6XNZ - chains C and L of the 10 polymer chains in the assembly; structure by electron microscopy, 3.80 A resolution.

# Chain C
Molecule: V(D)J recombination-activating protein 1
From: Mus musculus
Notes: EC 3.1.-.-, 2.3.2.27
UniProtKB: P15919 (RAG1_MOUSE); numbering as in UniProt (aligned over 261-1008)
Amino-acid sequence (750 residues; numbered 259 to 1008; the number before each row is that of its first residue):
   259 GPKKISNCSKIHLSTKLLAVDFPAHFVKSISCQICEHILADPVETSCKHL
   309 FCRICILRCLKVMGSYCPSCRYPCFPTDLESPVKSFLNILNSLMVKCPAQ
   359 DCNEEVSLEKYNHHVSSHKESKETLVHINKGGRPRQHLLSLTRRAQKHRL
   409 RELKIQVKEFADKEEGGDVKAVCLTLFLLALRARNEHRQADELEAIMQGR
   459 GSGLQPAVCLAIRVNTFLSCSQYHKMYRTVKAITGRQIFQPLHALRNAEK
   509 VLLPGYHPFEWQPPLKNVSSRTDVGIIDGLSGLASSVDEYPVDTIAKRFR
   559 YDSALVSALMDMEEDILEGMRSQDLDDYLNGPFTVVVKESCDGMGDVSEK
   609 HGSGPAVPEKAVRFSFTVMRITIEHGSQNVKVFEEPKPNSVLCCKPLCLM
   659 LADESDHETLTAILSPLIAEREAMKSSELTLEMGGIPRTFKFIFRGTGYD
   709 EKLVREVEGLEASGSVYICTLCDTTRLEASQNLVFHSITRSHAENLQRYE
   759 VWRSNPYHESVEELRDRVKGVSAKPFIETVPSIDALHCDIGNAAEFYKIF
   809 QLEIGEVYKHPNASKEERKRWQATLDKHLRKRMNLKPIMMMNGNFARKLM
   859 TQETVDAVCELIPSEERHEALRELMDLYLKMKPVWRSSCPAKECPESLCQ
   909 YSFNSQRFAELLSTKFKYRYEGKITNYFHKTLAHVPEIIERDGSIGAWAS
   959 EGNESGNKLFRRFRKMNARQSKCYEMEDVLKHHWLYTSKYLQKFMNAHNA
Disordered / not traced: 259-458, 1008
Sequence notes: expression tag (259-260); engineered mutation Val649 (Glu in P15919), Met848 (Arg in P15919)
UniProt features mapped onto this chain:
  - zinc finger: Cys290 to Arg329 (RING-type), Leu351 to Lys380 (RAG1-type)
  - DNA-binding region: Gly389 to Gln456 (NBD)
  - binding site (Zn(2+)): Cys266, His270, Cys290, Cys293, His295, Cys305, His307, Cys310, Cys313, Cys325, Cys328, Cys355, Cys360, His372, His376
  - binding site (a divalent metal cation): Asp600, Asp708, Glu962
  - site: Trp893 (Essential for DNA hairpin formation, participates in base-stacking interactions near the cleavage site)
  - mutagenesis: His307 (H307A: Displays lower E3 ligase activity and affects the joining step of V(D)J recombination), Cys325 (C325G: Loss of E3 ligase activity and affects the joining step of V(D)J recombination), Arg391 (R391A: Defects in converting nicked products to hairpins; R391L: Impairs DNA-binding and hairpin formation while maintaining some nicking activity), Arg393 (R393A: Impairs DNA-binding and hairpin formation while maintaining some nicking activity), Arg401 (R401A: Allows robust hairpin activity), Arg402 (R402A: Defects in converting nicked products to hairpins), Lys405 (K405A: Reduced hairpin activity), His406 (H406A: Allows robust hairpin activity), Arg407 (R407A: Impairs DNA-binding and reduces hairpin formation without affecting nicking activity), Asn443 (N443A: Impairs DNA-binding; when associated with A-445), His445 (H445A: Impairs DNA-binding; when associated with A-443), Asp546 (D546A: Loss of DNA-binding), 22 further mutagenesis entries in UniProt
Bound ions: Zn2+: Cys727, Leu729, Cys730, His937, His942
What the authors report for this chain:
  - binding site for Target DNA top strand: Asp600, Asp708, Met848
  - mutagenesis - E649V/R848M: increased catalytic activity on disintegration

# Chain L
Molecule: 23RSS non-integration strand
Sequence (45 nucleotides; each row starts with the number of its first residue):
    17 CACAGTGGTAGTAGGCTGTTGTCTGGCTGTACAAAAACCTCGACC
Disordered / not traced: 29-61

# How chain C and chain L interact
Residue-residue contacts (26; chain C residue first):
  Arg471(C) - DG23(L)  salt bridge to the phosphate
  Ser477(C) - DT22(L)  hydrogen bond to the phosphate
  Ser477(C) - DG23(L)  phosphate contact
  Cys478(C) - DG23(L)  hydrogen bond to the phosphate
  Ser479(C) - DG21(L)  sugar contact
  Ser479(C) - DG23(L)  hydrogen bond to the phosphate
  Gln480(C) - DG21(L)  hydrogen bond to the phosphate
  Gln480(C) - DT22(L)  phosphate contact
  Lys483(C) - DA20(L)  phosphate contact
  Lys483(C) - DG21(L)  salt bridge to the phosphate
  Arg504(C) - DG23(L)  sugar contact
  Arg504(C) - DG24(L)  salt bridge to the phosphate
  Arg504(C) - DT25(L)  base contact
  Glu507(C) - DG24(L)  phosphate contact
  Met974(C) - DT22(L)  phosphate contact
  Asn975(C) - DT22(L)  phosphate contact
  Asn975(C) - DG23(L)  phosphate contact
  Ala976(C) - DT22(L)  phosphate contact
  Arg977(C) - DT22(L)  base contact
  Arg977(C) - DG23(L)  base contact
  Arg977(C) - DG24(L)  hydrogen bond to the sugar
  Gln978(C) - DG21(L)  hydrogen bond to the base
  Gln978(C) - DT22(L)  base contact
  Asp986(C) - DG23(L)  sugar contact
  Lys989(C) - DG23(L)  phosphate contact
  Lys989(C) - DG24(L)  phosphate contact
Other interface residues (no listed pair), chain C (18 interface residues in all): Leu476, Glu985, His990

# Summary
Chain C and chain L form an interface of 18 and 6 residues respectively; the contacts include 6 hydrogen bonds
and 3 salt bridges. Polar pairs include Gln978(C)-DG21(L), Arg977(C)-DG24(L) and Ser477(C)-DT22(L). From the
paper: a binding site for Target DNA top strand at Asp600(C), Asp708(C) and Met848(C); E649V/R848M of chain C
increase catalytic activity on disintegration.
Chain C is V(D)J recombination-activating protein 1 (Mus musculus) and chain L is 23RSS non-integration
strand; the structure, Structure of RAG1 (R848M/E649V)-RAG2-DNA Target Capture Complex, was determined by
electron microscopy (same publication as 6XNX and 6XNY).
